Entry 1XMC (X-ray diffraction, 2.00 A resolution); this record covers chain A.

[Chain A]
Protein: Peroxisomal carnitine O-octanoyltransferase
Source organism: Mus musculus
Notes: EC 2.3.1.137
UniProtKB: Q9DC50 (OCTC_MOUSE); residue numbers follow UniProt; this construct covers 1-612
Chain sequence (612 residues; row label = number of the first residue in the row):
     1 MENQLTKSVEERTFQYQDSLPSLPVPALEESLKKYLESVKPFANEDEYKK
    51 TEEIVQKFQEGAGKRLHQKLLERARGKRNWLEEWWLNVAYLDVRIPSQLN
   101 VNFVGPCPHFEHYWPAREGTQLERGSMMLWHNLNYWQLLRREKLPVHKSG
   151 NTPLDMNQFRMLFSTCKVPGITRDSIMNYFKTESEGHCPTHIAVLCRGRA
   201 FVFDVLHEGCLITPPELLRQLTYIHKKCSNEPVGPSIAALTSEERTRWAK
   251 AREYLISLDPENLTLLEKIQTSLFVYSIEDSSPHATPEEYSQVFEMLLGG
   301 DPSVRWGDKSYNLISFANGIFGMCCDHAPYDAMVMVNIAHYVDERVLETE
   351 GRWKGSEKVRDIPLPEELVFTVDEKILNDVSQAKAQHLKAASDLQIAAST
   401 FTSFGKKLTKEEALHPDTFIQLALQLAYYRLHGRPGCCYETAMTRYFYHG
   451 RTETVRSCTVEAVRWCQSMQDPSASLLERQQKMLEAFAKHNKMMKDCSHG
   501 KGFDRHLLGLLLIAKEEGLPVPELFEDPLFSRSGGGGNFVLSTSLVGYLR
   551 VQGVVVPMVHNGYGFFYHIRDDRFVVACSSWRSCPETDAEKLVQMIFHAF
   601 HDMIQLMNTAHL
Not modelled in the structure: 1-10, 403-413
Construct notes: engineered mutation Met323 (Cys in Q9DC50)
UniProt features mapped onto this chain:
  - motif: Ala610 to Leu612 (Microbody targeting signal)
  - active site: His327 (Proton acceptor)
  - binding site (CoA): Lys406, Lys410 to Asp417
  - binding site ((R)-carnitine): Tyr439, Thr441, Thr452
  - modified residue: Met1 (N-acetylmethionine), Lys40 (N6-succinyllysine), Lys57 (N6-succinyllysine), Lys406 (N6-acetyllysine)
  - mutagenesis: Met335 (M335A: Slightly decreases activity with octanoyl-CoA; M335A: Strongly decreases activity with octanoyl-CoA), Gly553 (G553M: Loss of activity with octanoyl-CoA and myristoyl-CoA)
What the authors report for this chain:
  - catalytic residues: His327 (citing earlier work)
  - catalytic residues: Ser544 (proposed by the authors, not directly observed)
  - specificity-determining residues: Gly553
  - mutagenesis - G553M: abolished catalytic activity on octanoyl-CoA
  - mutagenesis - G553M: unchanged catalytic activity on acetyl-CoA
  - specificity-determining residues: Gly105, Cys325 (proposed by the authors, not directly observed)

[In short]
Curated annotation (UniProt) lists active-site residue His327, 9 CoA-binding residues, 3 (R)-carnitine-binding
residues and 2 mutagenesis sites. From the paper: catalytic residues His327 and Ser544; G553M abolishes
catalytic activity on octanoyl-CoA.
Chain A is Peroxisomal carnitine O-octanoyltransferase (Mus musculus); the structure, C323M mutant structure
of mouse carnitine octanoyltransferase, was determined by X-ray diffraction together with 1XL7, 1XL8 and 1XMD
from the same study.
